3B9J - chains B and C of the 3 polymer chains in the assembly; structure by X-ray diffraction, 2.30 A resolution.

Chain B:
Name: xanthine oxidase
Source organism: Bos taurus
Notes: EC 1.17.3.2
Reference sequence: P80457 (XDH_BOVIN); residue numbers follow UniProt; this construct covers 220-569
Sequence (350 residues; row label = number of the first residue in the row):
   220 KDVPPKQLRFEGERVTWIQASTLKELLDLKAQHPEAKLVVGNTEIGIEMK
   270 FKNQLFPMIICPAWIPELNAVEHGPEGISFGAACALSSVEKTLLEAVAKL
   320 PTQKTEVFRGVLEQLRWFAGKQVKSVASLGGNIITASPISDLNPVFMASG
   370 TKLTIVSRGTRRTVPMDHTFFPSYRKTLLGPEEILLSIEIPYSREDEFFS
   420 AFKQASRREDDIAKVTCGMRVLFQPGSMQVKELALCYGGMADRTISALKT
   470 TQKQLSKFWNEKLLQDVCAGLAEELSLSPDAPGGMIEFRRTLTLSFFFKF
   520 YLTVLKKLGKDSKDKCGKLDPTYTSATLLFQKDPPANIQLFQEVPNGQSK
Unresolved in the structure: 220-223, 529-569
UniProt features mapped onto this chain:
  - binding site (FAD): Leu-257 to Ile-264, Phe-337, Ser-347 to Asn-351, Asp-360, Leu-404, Lys-422
Ligand contacts: FAD (flavin-adenine dinucleotide): Lys-256, Leu-257, Val-258, Val-259, Gly-260, Asn-261, Thr-262, Glu-263, Ile-264, Leu-287, Ala-301, Leu-305, Phe-337, Ala-338, Val-342, Val-345, Ala-346, Ser-347, Gly-349, Gly-350, Asn-351, Ile-353, Thr-354, Ser-359, Asp-360, Leu-361, Leu-398, Ile-403, Leu-404

Chain C:
Name: xanthine oxidase
Source organism: Bos taurus
Notes: EC 1.17.3.2
Reference sequence: P80457 (XDH_BOVIN); numbering as in UniProt (aligned over 570-1332)
Sequence (763 residues; numbered 570 to 1332; the number before each row is that of its first residue):
   570 EDTVGRPLPHLAAAMQASGEAVYCDDIPRYENELFLRLVTSTRAHAKIKS
   620 IDVSEAQKVPGFVCFLSADDIPGSNETGLFNDETVFAKDTVTCVGHIIGA
   670 VVADTPEHAERAAHVVKVTYEDLPAIITIEDAIKNNSFYGSELKIEKGDL
   720 KKGFSEADNVVSGELYIGGQDHFYLETHCTIAIPKGEEGEMELFVSTQNA
   770 MKTQSFVAKMLGVPVNRILVRVKRMGGGFGGKETRSTLVSVAVALAAYKT
   820 GHPVRCMLDRNEDMLITGGRHPFLARYKVGFMKTGTIVALEVDHYSNAGN
   870 SRDLSHSIMERALFHMDNCYKIPNIRGTGRLCKTNLSSNTAFRGFGGPQA
   920 LFIAENWMSEVAVTCGLPAEEVRWKNMYKEGDLTHFNQRLEGFSVPRCWD
   970 ECLKSSQYYARKSEVDKFNKENCWKKRGLCIIPTKFGISFTVPFLNQAGA
  1020 LIHVYTDGSVLVSHGGTEMGQGLHTKMVQVASKALKIPISKIYISETSTN
  1070 TVPNSSPTAASVSTDIYGQAVYEACQTILKRLEPFKKKNPDGSWEDWVMA
  1120 AYQDRVSLSTTGFYRTPNLGYSFETNSGNAFHYFTYGVACSEVEIDCLTG
  1170 DHKNLRTDIVMDVGSSLNPAIDIGQVEGAFVQGLGLFTLEELHYSPEGSL
  1220 HTRGPSTYKIPAFGSIPTEFRVSLLRDCPNKKAIYASKAVGEPPLFLGAS
  1270 VFFAIKDAIRAARAQHTNNNTKELFRLDSPATPEKIRNACVDKFTTLCVT
  1320 GAPGNCKPWSLRV
Unresolved in the structure: 570, 1329-1332
UniProt features mapped onto this chain:
  - active site: Glu-1261 (Proton acceptor)
  - binding site (Mo-molybdopterin): Gln-767, Phe-798, Arg-912, Ala-1079
  - binding site (substrate): Glu-802, Arg-880, Phe-914, Thr-1010
Ligand contacts:
  - 6-methyl-3,9-dihydro-2H-purin-2-one (290): Glu-802, Leu-873, Ser-876, Arg-880, Ala-910, Phe-914, Ser-1008, Phe-1009, Thr-1010, Ala-1078, Ala-1079, Glu-1261
  - Ca2+ (CA): Arg-839, His-840, Ile-877, Thr-909, Phe-911, Phe-914, Gly-915, Gln-918
  - MTE (phosphonic acidmono-(2-amino-5,6-dimercapto-4-oxo-3,7,8a,9,10,10a-hexahydro-4H-8-oxa-1,3,9,10-tetraaza-anthracen-7-ylmethyl)ester): Gly-796, Gly-797, Phe-798, Gly-799, Arg-912, Met-1038, Gly-1039, Gln-1040, Leu-1042, Thr-1077, Ala-1078, Ala-1079, Ser-1080, Val-1081, Ser-1082, Thr-1083, Gln-1194, Gly-1260, Glu-1261

Interface between chain B and chain C:
Residue-residue contacts (51):
  Glu-232(B) with His-677(C), salt bridge; Arg-680(C), salt bridge
  Arg-233(B) with Arg-680(C)
  Lys-269(B) with Glu-679(C), salt bridge; Asp-828(C), salt bridge
  Phe-270(B) with Asn-830(C)
  Asn-272(B) with His-683(C), hydrogen bond
  Ala-424(B) with Asp-1170(C); Pro-1302(C), hydrophobic
  Arg-426(B) with Ser-1225(C), hydrogen bond (side chain-backbone); Thr-1226(C)
  Arg-427(B) with Glu-1210(C), salt bridge; His-1212(C); Thr-1221(C); Thr-1226(C); Glu-1303(C), salt bridge
  Glu-428(B) with His-1212(C), salt bridge; His-1220(C), salt bridge; Thr-1226(C)
  Asp-429(B) with Thr-1226(C)
  Gln-484(B) with Val-1318(C); Thr-1319(C), hydrogen bond (side chain-backbone); Gly-1320(C)
  Cys-487(B) with Val-1318(C), hydrophobic
  Ala-488(B) with Thr-1319(C)
  Met-504(B) with Glu-1303(C)
  Glu-506(B) with Asn-1307(C); Thr-1314(C)
  Phe-507(B) with Thr-1168(C); Pro-1302(C); Glu-1303(C); Arg-1306(C); Asn-1307(C)
  Arg-509(B) with Thr-1314(C), hydrogen bond (side chain-backbone); Leu-1316(C)
  Thr-510(B) with Arg-1306(C); Thr-1314(C)
  Leu-511(B) with Leu-1167(C); Thr-1168(C)
  Leu-513(B) with Phe-1313(C), hydrophobic; Leu-1316(C), hydrophobic; Val-1318(C), hydrophobic
  Ser-514(B) with Leu-1167(C), hydrogen bond (side chain-backbone); Arg-1306(C), hydrogen bond; Phe-1313(C)
  Phe-517(B) with Trp-993(C); Leu-1167(C), hydrophobic; Phe-1313(C), hydrophobic
  Lys-518(B) with Asp-1165(C), salt bridge; Leu-1167(C); Thr-1168(C)
Interface residues without a listed pair, chain B (26 interface residues in all): Ser-425, Ala-491, Phe-515
Interface residues without a listed pair, chain C (29 interface residues in all): Pro-629, Lys-1312

In short:
26 residues of chain B face 29 of chain C across their interface, with 6 hydrogen bonds and 9 salt bridges.
Polar contacts include Glu-232(B)/His-677(C), Glu-232(B)/Arg-680(C) and Lys-269(B)/Glu-679(C). Bound to chain
B: flavin-adenine dinucleotide. Bound to chain C: Ca2+, compound MTE and 6-methyl-3,9-dihydro-2H-purin-2-one.
Chain B is xanthine oxidase and chain C is xanthine oxidase, both from Bos taurus; the structure, Structure of
Xanthine Oxidase with 2-hydroxy-6-methylpurine, was determined by X-ray diffraction.
